PDB entry 1GGJ | X-ray diffraction, 1.92 A resolution | chains B and D of the 4 polymer chains in the assembly

[Chain B (and D)]
Name: Catalase hpii
Organism: Escherichia coli
Notes: EC 1.11.1.6; chain D of this document is another copy of the same molecule, construct and numbering; everything in this record applies to it too
Reference sequence: P21179 (CATE_ECOLI); residue numbers follow UniProt; this construct covers 1-753
Sequence (753 residues; row label = number of the first residue in the row):
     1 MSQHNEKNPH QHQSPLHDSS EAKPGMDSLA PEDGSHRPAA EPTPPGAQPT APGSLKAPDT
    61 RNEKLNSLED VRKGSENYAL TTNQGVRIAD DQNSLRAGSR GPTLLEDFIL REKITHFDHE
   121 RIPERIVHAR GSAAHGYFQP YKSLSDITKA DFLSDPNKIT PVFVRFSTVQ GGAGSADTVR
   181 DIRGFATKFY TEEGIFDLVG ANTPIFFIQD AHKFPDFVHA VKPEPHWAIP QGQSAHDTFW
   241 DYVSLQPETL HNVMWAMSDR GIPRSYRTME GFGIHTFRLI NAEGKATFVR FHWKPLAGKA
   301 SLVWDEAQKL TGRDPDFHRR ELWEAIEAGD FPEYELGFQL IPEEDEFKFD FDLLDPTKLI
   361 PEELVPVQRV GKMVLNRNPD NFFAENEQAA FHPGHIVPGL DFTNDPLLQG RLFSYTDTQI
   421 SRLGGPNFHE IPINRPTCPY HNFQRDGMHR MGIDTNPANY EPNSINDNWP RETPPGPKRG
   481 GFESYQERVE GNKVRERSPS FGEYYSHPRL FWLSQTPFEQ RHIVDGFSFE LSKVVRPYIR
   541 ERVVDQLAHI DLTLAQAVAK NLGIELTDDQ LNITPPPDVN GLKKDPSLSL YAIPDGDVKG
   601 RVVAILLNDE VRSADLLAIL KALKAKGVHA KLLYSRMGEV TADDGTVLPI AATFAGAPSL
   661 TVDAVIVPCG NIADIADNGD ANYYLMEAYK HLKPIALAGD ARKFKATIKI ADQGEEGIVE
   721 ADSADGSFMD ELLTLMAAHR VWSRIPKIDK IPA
Not modelled in the structure: 1-26
Construct notes: engineered mutation A201 (Asn in P21179)
Glycans and other covalent adducts: covalent link H392-Y415
Metal / ion sites: cis-heme d hydroxychlorin gamma-spirolactone Fe near Y415 (its only coordinating residue here)
Ligand contacts:
  - cis-heme d hydroxychlorin gamma-spirolactone (HDD), molecule 1: I114, F117, D118
  - cis-heme d hydroxychlorin gamma-spirolactone (HDD), molecule 2: R125, I126, V127, H128, R165, S167, G184, F185, A186, V199, G200, A201, F206, A211, F214, I274, H275, F391, L407, G410, R411, S414, Y415, T418, Q419, R422
What the authors report for this chain:
  - mutagenesis - N201A: decreased catalytic activity
  - catalytic residues: H128 (citing earlier work)

[How chain B and chain D interact]
Contacting residue pairs - 289 pairs, chain B then chain D:
  D27(B) with N468(D), hydrogen bond; R471(D), hydrogen bond (backbone-side chain)
  S28(B) with D467(D), hydrogen bond
  L29(B) with P462(D), hydrophobic; N463(D); S464(D); D467(D), hydrogen bond (backbone-side chain); N468(D)
  A30(B) with S464(D); D467(D), hydrogen bond (backbone-side chain)
  H36(B) with S464(D); I465(D)
  R37(B) with I465(D); N466(D), hydrogen bond; D467(D)
  P52(B) with T455(D)
  S54(B) with T455(D)
  L55(B) with T455(D)
  V71(B) with M451(D); G452(D); I453(D), hydrogen bond (backbone-backbone)
  R72(B) with I453(D)
  K73(B) with Y440(D), hydrogen bond (side chain-backbone); H441(D); I453(D), hydrogen bond (backbone-backbone); D454(D); T455(D), hydrogen bond (backbone-side chain)
  G74(B) with H441(D); T455(D)
  S75(B) with N456(D); N466(D), hydrogen bond; W469(D); P470(D)
  E76(B) with N466(D); W469(D)
  N77(B) with W469(D)
  Y78(B) with H441(D); W469(D); P470(D); R471(D), hydrogen bond (backbone-backbone)
  A79(B) with H441(D); P470(D); R471(D); T473(D)
  L80(B) with H441(D); N442(D); P470(D); R471(D), hydrogen bond (backbone-backbone); E472(D)
  T81(B) with P439(D); Y440(D); H441(D), hydrogen bond (backbone-backbone); N442(D), hydrogen bond (backbone-side chain)
  T82(B) with Y440(D); N442(D)
  N83(B) with H429(D); P436(D); Y440(D); N442(D), hydrogen bond; Q444(D), hydrogen bond
  Q84(B) with G194(D); I195(D), hydrogen bond (backbone-backbone); H395(D); F428(D); H429(D); P436(D)
  G85(B) with E193(D); G194(D); C438(D); P439(D)
  V86(B) with E193(D); G194(D); I396(D); P398(D); F482(D), hydrophobic
  R87(B) with T473(D); R479(D), hydrogen bond (side chain-backbone); G480(D); G481(D); F482(D), hydrogen bond (backbone-backbone)
  I88(B) with E472(D); T473(D), hydrogen bond (backbone-backbone)
  A89(B) with E472(D); T473(D); P475(D); G481(D); F482(D)
  D90(B) with E472(D)
  D91(B) with E461(D); E472(D), hydrogen bond (backbone-side chain)
  Q92(B) with E461(D), hydrogen bond; E472(D), hydrogen bond
  L95(B) with S484(D)
  A97(B) with V489(D), hydrophobic
  L105(B) with Q409(D); F413(D), hydrophobic
  E106(B) with F402(D); Q409(D), hydrogen bond; L412(D)
  F108(B) with G394(D); F402(D), hydrophobic; F482(D), hydrophobic
  R111(B) with L412(D), hydrogen bond (side chain-backbone); F413(D)
  E112(B) with Q444(D), hydrogen bond
  K113(B) with Q444(D)
  T115(B) with I420(D)
  H116(B) with P426(D); N427(D), hydrogen bond; Q444(D); R445(D), hydrogen bond (side chain-backbone); D446(D); R450(D)
  H119(B) with I420(D); P426(D); G447(D)
  E120(B) with R445(D); D446(D); G447(D), hydrogen bond (backbone-backbone)
  I122(B) with G447(D); M448(D), hydrophobic
  P123(B) with M448(D)
  E193(B) with G85(D); V86(D)
  G194(B) with Q84(D); G85(D)
  I195(B) with Q84(D), hydrogen bond (backbone-backbone)
  D380(B) with I453(D); D454(D); T455(D)
  N381(B) with R445(D); D454(D)
  F383(B) with D446(D); G447(D); R450(D)
  A384(B) with I453(D), hydrophobic
  E385(B) with I453(D)
  Q388(B) with G447(D); H449(D); R450(D), hydrogen bond (side chain-backbone)
  H395(B) with Q84(D), hydrogen bond
  I396(B) with V86(D)
  F402(B) with E106(D); F108(D), hydrophobic
  Q409(B) with L105(D); E106(D), hydrogen bond
  L412(B) with E106(D); R111(D), hydrogen bond (backbone-side chain)
  F413(B) with L105(D), hydrophobic; R111(D)
  I420(B) with T115(D); H119(D)
  S421(B) with M448(D)
  R422(B) with M448(D)
  L423(B) with M448(D); H449(D)
  G424(B) with M448(D); H449(D)
  P426(B) with H116(D); H119(D)
  N427(B) with H116(D), hydrogen bond
  F428(B) with Q84(D)
  H429(B) with N83(D); Q84(D)
  E430(B) with M451(D)
  P432(B) with M451(D)
  P436(B) with N83(D); Q84(D)
  C438(B) with G85(D)
  P439(B) with G85(D)
  Y440(B) with K73(D); T81(D); T82(D); N83(D)
  H441(B) with K73(D); G74(D); Y78(D); A79(D); L80(D); T81(D), hydrogen bond (backbone-backbone)
  N442(B) with L80(D); T81(D), hydrogen bond (side chain-backbone); T82(D); N83(D), hydrogen bond
  F443(B) with L80(D), hydrophobic
  Q444(B) with N83(D), hydrogen bond; E112(D), hydrogen bond; K113(D); H116(D)
  R445(B) with H116(D), hydrogen bond (backbone-side chain); E120(D)
  D446(B) with H116(D), hydrogen bond (backbone-side chain); E120(D); R121(D), salt bridge; F383(D)
  G447(B) with H119(D); E120(D), hydrogen bond (backbone-backbone); F383(D); Q388(D)
  M448(B) with I122(D), hydrophobic; S421(D); R422(D); L423(D); G424(D), hydrogen bond (side chain-backbone); H449(D)
  H449(B) with Q388(D), hydrogen bond (backbone-side chain); N427(D); I431(D); H449(D); M451(D)
  R450(B) with K73(D); H116(D); F383(D); Q388(D), hydrogen bond (backbone-side chain)
  M451(B) with V71(D); E430(D); P432(D); M451(D), hydrophobic
  G452(B) with V71(D); K73(D)
  I453(B) with V71(D), hydrogen bond (backbone-backbone); R72(D); K73(D), hydrogen bond (backbone-backbone); D380(D); E385(D)
  D454(B) with K73(D), salt bridge; D380(D); N381(D)
  T455(B) with P52(D); S54(D); L55(D); K73(D), hydrogen bond (backbone-backbone); G74(D); D380(D)
  N456(B) with S75(D)
  P457(B) with R37(D); L55(D), hydrophobic
  E461(B) with D91(D); Q92(D), hydrogen bond
  P462(B) with L29(D), hydrophobic
  N463(B) with L29(D)
  S464(B) with L29(D); A30(D); H36(D)
  I465(B) with H36(D); R37(D)
  N466(B) with R37(D), hydrogen bond; S75(D), hydrogen bond; E76(D)
  D467(B) with S28(D); L29(D), hydrogen bond (side chain-backbone); A30(D), hydrogen bond (side chain-backbone)
  N468(B) with D27(D); L29(D)
  W469(B) with S75(D); E76(D); N77(D); Y78(D)
  P470(B) with Y78(D); A79(D); L80(D)
  R471(B) with D27(D); S28(D); Y78(D), hydrogen bond (backbone-backbone); A79(D); L80(D), hydrogen bond (backbone-backbone)
  E472(B) with L80(D); I88(D); A89(D); D90(D); D91(D), hydrogen bond (side chain-backbone); Q92(D), hydrogen bond
  T473(B) with A79(D); R87(D); I88(D), hydrogen bond (backbone-backbone); A89(D)
  P475(B) with A89(D)
  R479(B) with R87(D), hydrogen bond (backbone-side chain)
  G480(B) with R87(D)
  G481(B) with R87(D); I88(D); A89(D)
  F482(B) with V86(D), hydrophobic; R87(D), hydrogen bond (backbone-backbone); A89(D); F108(D), hydrophobic; I109(D), hydrophobic
  S484(B) with L95(D)
  V489(B) with A97(D), hydrophobic
Other interface residues (no listed pair), chain B (126 interface residues in all): L68, P102, I109, R121, G394, V397, P398, D401, N404, G410, T416, I431, P474, K493
Other interface residues (no listed pair), chain D (127 interface residues in all): L68, P102, P123, A384, V397, D401, N404, G410, T416, N434, F443, P457, P474, K493

[In short]
126 residues of chain B face 127 of chain D across their interface, with 62 hydrogen bonds and 2 salt bridges.
Polar contacts include D446(B)-R121(D), D454(B)-K73(D) and D27(B)-N468(D). Chain B binds cis-heme d
hydroxychlorin gamma-spirolactone. The paper reports the catalytic residue H128(B); N201A of chain B reduces
catalytic activity.
Both chains are Catalase hpii (Escherichia coli). Entry 1GGJ (Crystal structure of catalase hpii from
escherichia coli, asn201ala variant) was determined by X-ray diffraction (same publication as 1GGE, 1GGF,
1GGH, 1GGK and 1GG9).
